Entry 4YLN (X-ray diffraction, 5.50 A resolution (low resolution: residue-level contacts below are approximate; hydrogen-bond / salt-bridge calls are withheld)); this record covers chains A and B of the 9 polymer chains in the assembly.

Chain A (and B):
Molecule: DNA-directed RNA polymerase subunit alpha
From: Escherichia coli
Notes: EC 2.7.7.6; fragment: N-terminal domain; chain B of this document is another copy of the same molecule, construct and numbering; everything in this record applies to it too
UniProtKB: A7ZSI4 (RPOA_ECO24); numbering as in UniProt (aligned over 1-235)
Amino-acid sequence (242 residues; row label = number of the first residue in the row; numbers below 1 keep their minus sign (Ala-6 is residue -6)):
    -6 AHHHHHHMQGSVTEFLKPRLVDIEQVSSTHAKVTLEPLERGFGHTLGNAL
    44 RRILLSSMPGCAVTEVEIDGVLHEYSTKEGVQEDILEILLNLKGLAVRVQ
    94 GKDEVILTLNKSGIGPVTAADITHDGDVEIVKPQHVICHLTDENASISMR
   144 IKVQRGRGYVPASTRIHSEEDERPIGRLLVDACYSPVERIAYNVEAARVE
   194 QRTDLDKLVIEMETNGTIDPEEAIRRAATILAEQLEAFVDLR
Disordered / not traced: -6 to 5 (chain B: -6 to 5, 234-235)
Construct notes: expression tag (-6 to 0)

Chain A / chain B interface:
Pairs across the interface (54; chain A residue first):
  Glu7(A) with Arg150(B)
  Phe8(A) with Arg150(B); Ile223(B); Glu226(B)
  Leu9(A) with Gln227(B)
  Pro11(A) with Gln227(B); Ala230(B); Phe231(B)
  Arg12(A) with Ala230(B); Phe231(B)
  Leu13(A) with Phe231(B)
  Leu28(A) with Phe231(B)
  Glu32(A) with Arg150(B)
  Gly34(A) with Arg45(B)
  Phe35(A) with Ile46(B); Ser50(B)
  His37(A) with Arg45(B)
  Thr38(A) with Asn41(B); Ala42(B); Arg45(B); Ile46(B)
  Asn41(A) with Asn41(B)
  Ala42(A) with Thr38(B)
  Arg45(A) with Gly34(B); His37(B); Thr38(B)
  Ile46(A) with Phe35(B); Thr38(B)
  Ser49(A) with Phe35(B)
  Ser50(A) with Phe35(B)
  Arg150(A) with Glu7(B); Glu32(B)
  Arg218(A) with Phe231(B); Asp233(B)
  Ala221(A) with Phe231(B)
  Leu224(A) with Leu228(B)
  Ala225(A) with Leu228(B)
  Gln227(A) with Leu9(B); Pro11(B); Glu32(B)
  Leu228(A) with Leu224(B); Leu228(B)
  Glu229(A) with Lys10(B)
  Ala230(A) with Pro11(B)
  Phe231(A) with Leu39(B); Ile217(B); Arg218(B)
  Val232(A) with Arg218(B); Ala221(B)
  Leu234(A) with Arg12(B); Leu13(B)
  Arg235(A) with Glu214(B); Ile217(B); Arg218(B)
Also at the interface, not in a pair above, chain A (36 interface residues in all): Thr6, Lys10, Arg33, Glu226, Asp233
Also at the interface, not in a pair above, chain B (35 interface residues in all): Phe8, Ser49, Pro52, Glu229, Val232

Overview:
Chain A and chain B form an interface of 36 and 35 residues respectively.
Chain A and chain B are both DNA-directed RNA polymerase subunit alpha (Escherichia coli); the structure, E.
coli Transcription Initiation Complex - 17-bp spacer and 4-nt RNA, was determined by X-ray diffraction,
deposited together with 4YLO and 4YLP.
